9GB7 - chains L and d of the 48 polymer chains in the assembly; structure by electron microscopy, 3.40 A resolution.

# Chain L (and d)
Protein: gp53 - Tail adaptor protein
From: Clostridioides difficile
Notes: chain d of this document is another copy of the same molecule, construct and numbering; everything in this record applies to it too
UniProtKB: A0A9X8WSH1 (A0A9X8WSH1_CLODI); residue numbers follow UniProt; this construct covers 1-273
Chain sequence (273 residues; numbered 1 to 273; the number before each row is that of its first residue):
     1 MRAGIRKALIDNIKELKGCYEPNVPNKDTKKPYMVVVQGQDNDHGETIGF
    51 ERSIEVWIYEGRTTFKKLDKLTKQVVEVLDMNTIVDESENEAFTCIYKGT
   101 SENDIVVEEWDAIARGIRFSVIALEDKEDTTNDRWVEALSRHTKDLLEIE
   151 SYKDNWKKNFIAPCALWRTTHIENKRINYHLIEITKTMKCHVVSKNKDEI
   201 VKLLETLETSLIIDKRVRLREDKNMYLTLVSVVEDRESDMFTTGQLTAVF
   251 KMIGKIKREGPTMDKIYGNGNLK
Disordered / not traced: 273

# Chain L / chain d interface
Residue-residue contacts (62; chain L residue first):
  Arg2(L) with Phe65(d); Asp104(d), salt bridge
  Glu21(L) with Thr64(d), hydrogen bond; Phe65(d), hydrogen bond (side chain-backbone); Lys66(d), salt bridge
  Pro22(L) with Phe65(d); Val106(d), hydrophobic
  Asn23(L) with Arg62(d), hydrogen bond (backbone-side chain); Val106(d)
  Val37(L) with Asp104(d)
  Gln38(L) with Asn103(d); Asp104(d), hydrogen bond (backbone-side chain); Arg115(d), hydrogen bond
  Gly39(L) with Glu102(d); Arg115(d), hydrogen bond (backbone-side chain)
  Gln40(L) with Thr100(d), hydrogen bond (side chain-backbone); Ser101(d); Glu102(d), hydrogen bond; Arg118(d)
  Asp41(L) with Tyr97(d); Lys98(d); Gly99(d); Thr100(d), hydrogen bond
  Asn42(L) with Arg118(d)
  Glu46(L) with Lys197(d); Arg236(d); Glu237(d)
  Phe50(L) with Tyr97(d), hydrophobic; Lys98(d)
  Glu89(L) with Lys73(d), salt bridge
  Glu125(L) with Tyr97(d)
  Asp126(L) with Lys197(d), salt bridge
  Thr130(L) with Asp198(d)
  Thr131(L) with Asp198(d)
  Asn132(L) with Asp198(d), hydrogen bond (side chain-backbone); Glu199(d); Lys202(d); Glu205(d)
  Asp133(L) with Val201(d); Arg236(d), salt bridge
  Asp154(L) with Asp198(d)
  Asn155(L) with Lys197(d)
  Arg168(L) with Glu237(d), salt bridge
  Thr169(L) with Arg236(d)
  Thr170(L) with Asp235(d); Arg236(d), hydrogen bond (backbone-backbone); Glu237(d)
  His171(L) with Val233(d); Glu234(d); Asp235(d), salt bridge
  Ile172(L) with Val233(d); Glu234(d), hydrogen bond (backbone-backbone); Arg236(d)
  Asn174(L) with Glu208(d), hydrogen bond; Ile212(d); Val232(d)
  Lys175(L) with Ile212(d)
  Arg176(L) with Ile212(d), hydrogen bond (side chain-backbone); Ile213(d), hydrogen bond (side chain-backbone); Lys215(d)
  Ile182(L) with Ile212(d), hydrophobic
  Ile256(L) with Ile213(d), hydrophobic
Other interface residues (no listed pair), chain L (37 interface residues in all): Ala3, Asp43, Ser88, Arg134, Glu173, Tyr179
Other interface residues (no listed pair), chain d (36 interface residues in all): Asp69, Asp80, Asp214, Ser238

# Overview
The interface between chain L and chain d involves 37 residues on one side and 36 on the other; the contacts
include 15 hydrogen bonds and 7 salt bridges. Polar contacts include Arg2(L)-Asp104(d), Glu21(L)-Lys66(d) and
Glu89(L)-Lys73(d).
Both chains are gp53 - Tail adaptor protein (Clostridioides difficile). Entry 9GB7 (Extended phiCD508 neck)
was determined by electron microscopy (same publication as 9G8S, 9GB0, 9GB1, 9GB2 and 9GB5).
